PDB entry 3QFJ | X-ray diffraction, 2.29 A resolution | chains A and B of the 5 polymer chains in the assembly

== Chain A ==
Protein: HLA class I histocompatibility antigen, A-2 alpha chain
Source organism: Homo sapiens
UniProtKB: P01892 (1A02_HUMAN); residues 1-275 here correspond to UniProt positions 25-299 (UniProt number = residue number + 24)
Amino-acid sequence (275 residues; row label = number of the first residue in the row):
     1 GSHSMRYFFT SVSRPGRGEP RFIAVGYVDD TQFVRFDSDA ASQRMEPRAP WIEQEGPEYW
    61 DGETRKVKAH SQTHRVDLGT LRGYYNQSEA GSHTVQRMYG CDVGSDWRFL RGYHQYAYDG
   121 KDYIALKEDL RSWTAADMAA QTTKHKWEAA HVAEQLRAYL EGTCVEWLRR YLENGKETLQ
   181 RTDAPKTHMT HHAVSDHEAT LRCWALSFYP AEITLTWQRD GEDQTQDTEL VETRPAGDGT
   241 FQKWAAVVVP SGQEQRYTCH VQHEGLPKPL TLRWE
Cystine bridges: Cys101-Cys164, Cys203-Cys259

== Chain B ==
Protein: Beta-2-microglobulin
Source organism: Homo sapiens
UniProtKB: P61769 (B2MG_HUMAN); residues 1-99 here correspond to UniProt positions 21-119 (UniProt number = residue number + 20)
Amino-acid sequence (100 residues; numbered 0 to 99; the number before each row is that of its first residue; numbering starts at 0):
     0 MIQRTPKIQV YSRHPAENGK SNFLNCYVSG FHPSDIEVDL LKNGERIEKV EHSDLSFSKD
    60 WSFYLLYYTE FTPTEKDEYA CRVNHVTLSQ PKIVKWDRDM
Cystine bridges: Cys25-Cys80
Construct notes: initiating methionine (0)
UniProt features mapped onto this chain:
  - modified residue: Gln2 (Pyrrolidone carboxylic acid)
  - glycosylation: Ile1 (N-linked (Glc) (glycation) isoleucine), Lys19 (N-linked (Glc) (glycation) lysine), Lys41 (N-linked (Glc) (glycation) lysine), Lys48 (N-linked (Glc) (glycation) lysine), Lys58 (N-linked (Glc) (glycation) lysine), Lys91 (N-linked (Glc) (glycation) lysine), Lys94 (N-linked (Glc) (glycation) lysine)

== Chain A / chain B interface ==
Contacting residue pairs - 57 pairs, chain A then chain B:
  Phe8(A) with Ser55(B); Phe56(B)
  Phe9(A) with Phe56(B)
  Thr10(A) with Phe56(B); Phe62(B)
  Val12(A) with Ser33(B)
  Ile23(A) with Leu54(B)
  Val25(A) with Asp53(B); Leu54(B)
  Tyr27(A) with Ser55(B); Tyr63(B), hydrogen bond
  Gln32(A) with Asp53(B), hydrogen bond
  Arg35(A) with Asp53(B), salt bridge
  Arg48(A) with Asp53(B), salt bridge
  Thr94(A) with His31(B)
  Gln96(A) with His31(B), hydrogen bond; Phe56(B); Trp60(B), hydrogen bond (side chain-backbone); Phe62(B)
  Arg97(A) with Phe56(B)
  Met98(A) with Phe56(B), hydrophobic
  Gln115(A) with Trp60(B)
  Tyr116(A) with Trp60(B)
  Ala117(A) with Trp60(B)
  Asp119(A) with Met0(B); Ile1(B); His31(B)
  Gly120(A) with Ile1(B); His31(B); Trp60(B)
  Lys121(A) with Ile1(B)
  Asp122(A) with Trp60(B), hydrogen bond
  His192(A) with Asp98(B), salt bridge
  Arg202(A) with Met99(B)
  Trp204(A) with Asp98(B); Met99(B)
  Val231(A) with Gln8(B)
  Glu232(A) with Lys6(B), salt bridge; Gln8(B), hydrogen bond (backbone-side chain); Ser28(B)
  Thr233(A) with Tyr26(B)
  Arg234(A) with Gln8(B), hydrogen bond; Tyr10(B); Tyr26(B); Met99(B), hydrogen bond (side chain-backbone)
  Pro235(A) with Tyr10(B), hydrogen bond (backbone-side chain); Asn24(B); Tyr26(B)
  Ala236(A) with Arg12(B), hydrogen bond (backbone-side chain); Asn24(B), hydrogen bond (backbone-side chain)
  Gly237(A) with Arg12(B), hydrogen bond (backbone-side chain)
  Asp238(A) with Arg12(B); His13(B)
  Gln242(A) with Tyr10(B); Ser11(B), hydrogen bond (side chain-backbone); Arg12(B), hydrogen bond (side chain-backbone)
  Trp244(A) with Met99(B), hydrophobic
Other interface residues (no listed pair), chain B (24 interface residues in all): Asp59, Leu65

== Overview ==
Chain A and chain B form an interface of 34 and 24 residues respectively; the contacts include 14 hydrogen
bonds and 4 salt bridges. Polar contacts include Arg35(A)-Asp53(B), Arg48(A)-Asp53(B) and His192(A)-Asp98(B).
Here chain A is HLA class I histocompatibility antigen, A-2 alpha chain and chain B is Beta-2-microglobulin,
both from Homo sapiens. Entry 3QFJ (The complex between TCR A6 and human Class I MHC HLA-A2 with the modified
TAX (Y5F) ...) was determined by X-ray diffraction (same publication as 3QH3).
